PDB entry 7PIL | electron microscopy, 2.50 A resolution | chains L and X of the 33 polymer chains in the assembly

# Chain L
Molecule: Reaction center protein L chain
Source organism: Rhodobacter sphaeroides (strain ATCC 17023 / DSM 158 / JCM 6121 / NBRC 12203 / NCIMB 8253 / ATH 2.4.1.)
UniProtKB: Q3J1A5 (RCEL_RHOS4); residues 1-281 here correspond to UniProt positions 2-282 (UniProt number = residue number + 1)
Amino-acid sequence (281 residues; row label = number of the first residue in the row):
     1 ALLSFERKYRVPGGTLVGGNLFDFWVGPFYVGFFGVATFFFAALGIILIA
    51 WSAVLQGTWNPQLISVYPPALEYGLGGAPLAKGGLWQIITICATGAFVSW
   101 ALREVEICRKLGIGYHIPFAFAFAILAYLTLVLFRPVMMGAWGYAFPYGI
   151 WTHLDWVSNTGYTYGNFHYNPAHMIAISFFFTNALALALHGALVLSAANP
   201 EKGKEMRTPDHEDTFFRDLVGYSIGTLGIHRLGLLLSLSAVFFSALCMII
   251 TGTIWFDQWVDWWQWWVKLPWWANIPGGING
Bound ions: Fe ion: His190, His230 (shared with 3 residues of chain M)
Small-molecule neighbours:
  - 1,2-Distearoyl-sn-glycerophosphoethanolamine (3PE), molecule 1: Val26, Gly27, Phe39, Ala43
  - 1,2-Distearoyl-sn-glycerophosphoethanolamine (3PE), molecule 2: Gly27, Pro28, Phe29
  - 1,2-Distearoyl-sn-glycerophosphoethanolamine (3PE), molecule 3: Pro61, Gln62, Ile150, Trp151
  - bacteriochlorophyll a (BCL), molecule 1: Ile46, Ile49, Phe97, Tyr128, Leu131, Phe146, Ile150, Trp151, His153, Leu154, Trp156, Val157
  - bacteriochlorophyll a (BCL), molecule 2: Phe97, Phe121, Ala124, Ile125, Ala127, Tyr128, Leu131, Trp156, Val157, Ser158, Thr160, Gly161, Tyr162, Asn166, Phe167, His168, His173, Ala176, Ile177, Phe180, Phe181, Val241, Ser244, Ala245, Cys247, Met248
  - bacteriochlorophyll a (BCL), molecule 3: Val157, Tyr162, His168, Phe181
  - bacteriochlorophyll a (BCL), molecule 4: His168, Met174, Ile177, Ser178, Phe181, Thr182, Leu185
  - bacteriopheophytin a (BPH), molecule 1: Thr38, Phe41, Ala42, Gly45, Ile46, Ile49, Ile89, Cys92, Ala93, Ala96, Phe97, Trp100, Glu104, Ile117, Ala120, Phe121, Phe123, Ala124, Tyr128, Phe146, Tyr148, Gly149, Ile150, His153, Phe180, Ser237, Leu238, Val241
  - bacteriopheophytin a (BPH), molecule 2: Phe181, Ala184, Leu185, Ala188, Leu189, Phe216, Leu219, Val220
  - ubiquinone-10 (U10), molecule 1: Phe24, Val26, Phe29, Tyr30, Val31, Gly35, Val36, Phe39, Trp100, Arg103
  - ubiquinone-10 (U10), molecule 2: Met174, Ile175, Ser178, Phe179, Thr182, Leu185, Ala186, Leu189, His190, Leu193, Val194, Glu212, Asp213, Phe216, Val220, Tyr222, Ser223, Ile224, Gly225, Thr226, Ile229, Leu232, Leu236, Trp262, Trp263
  - ubiquinone-1 (UQ1): Trp262, Trp263, Trp265, Trp266

# Chain X
Molecule: Intrinsic membrane protein PufX
Source organism: Rhodobacter sphaeroides (strain ATCC 17023 / DSM 158 / JCM 6121 / NBRC 12203 / NCIMB 8253 / ATH 2.4.1.)
UniProtKB: P13402 (PUFX_RHOS4); numbering as in UniProt (aligned over 15-69)
Amino-acid sequence (55 residues; each row starts with the number of its first residue):
    15 PKTNLRLWVAFQMMKGAGWAGGVFFGTLLLIGFFRVVGLMLPIQENQAPA
    65 PNITG
Differences from the reference sequence: conflict Leu53 (Arg in P13402)
Small-molecule neighbours:
  - bacteriochlorophyll a (BCL): Ala24, Met27, Met28, Ala31
  - spheroidene (SPO): Arg20, Val23, Ala24, Met27

# Chain L / chain X interface
Contacting residue pairs (39; chain L residue first):
  Tyr67(L) with Asn66(X); Ile67(X); Thr68(X)
  Pro68(L) with Asn66(X); Thr68(X)
  Ala70(L) with Thr68(X); Gly69(X)
  Leu71(L) with Ala64(X), hydrophobic; Gly69(X), hydrogen bond (backbone-backbone)
  Leu75(L) with Arg49(X)
  Phe134(L) with Leu44(X), hydrophobic; Phe48(X), hydrophobic
  Val137(L) with Phe48(X), hydrophobic; Arg49(X), hydrogen bond (backbone-side chain)
  Met138(L) with Phe48(X); Arg49(X), hydrogen bond (backbone-side chain); Gly52(X); Leu55(X), hydrophobic; Ile57(X)
  Met139(L) with Gln61(X), hydrogen bond (backbone-side chain); Ala62(X), hydrophobic
  Gly140(L) with Arg49(X)
  Gly143(L) with Pro65(X); Asn66(X), hydrogen bond (backbone-side chain)
  Tyr144(L) with Gln61(X), hydrogen bond; Ala62(X), hydrogen bond (side chain-backbone); Pro63(X); Pro65(X)
  Ala145(L) with Asn66(X), hydrogen bond (backbone-side chain)
  Pro147(L) with Asn66(X)
  Trp156(L) with Pro65(X); Asn66(X)
  Asn159(L) with Pro65(X), hydrogen bond (side chain-backbone)
  Thr160(L) with Pro65(X)
  Gly252(L) with Ile57(X)
  Thr253(L) with Leu55(X); Ile57(X)
  Ile254(L) with Leu55(X), hydrophobic
  Phe256(L) with Asn60(X)
Interface residues without a listed pair, chain L (26 interface residues in all): Pro69, Leu133, Asp155, Thr163, Tyr164
Interface residues without a listed pair, chain X (19 interface residues in all): Ile45, Val51, Pro56

# Overview
26 residues of chain L and 19 residues of chain X are in contact, with 9 hydrogen bonds. Polar contacts
include Leu71(L)-Gly69(X), Val137(L)-Arg49(X) and Met138(L)-Arg49(X). Chain L binds 3 copies of
1,2-Distearoyl-sn-glycerophosphoethanolamine, bacteriopheophytin a, ubiquinone-10, ubiquinone-1 and 4 copies
of bacteriochlorophyll a.
Here chain L is Reaction center protein L chain and chain X is Intrinsic membrane protein PufX, both from
Rhodobacter sphaeroides (strain ATCC 17023 / DSM 158 / JCM 6121 / NBRC 12203 / NCIMB 8253 / ATH 2.4.1.). Entry
7PIL (Cryo-EM structure of the Rhodobacter sphaeroides RC-LH1-PufXY monomer complex at 2.5 A) was determined
by electron microscopy.
